PDB entry 4FNY | X-ray diffraction, 2.45 A resolution | chain A

[Chain A]
Protein: ALK tyrosine kinase receptor
From: Homo sapiens
Notes: EC 2.7.10.1; fragment: kinase domain
UniProt: Q9UM73 (ALK_HUMAN); residues 1084-1410 here = UniProt positions 1084-1410
Amino-acid sequence (327 residues; each row starts with the number of its first residue):
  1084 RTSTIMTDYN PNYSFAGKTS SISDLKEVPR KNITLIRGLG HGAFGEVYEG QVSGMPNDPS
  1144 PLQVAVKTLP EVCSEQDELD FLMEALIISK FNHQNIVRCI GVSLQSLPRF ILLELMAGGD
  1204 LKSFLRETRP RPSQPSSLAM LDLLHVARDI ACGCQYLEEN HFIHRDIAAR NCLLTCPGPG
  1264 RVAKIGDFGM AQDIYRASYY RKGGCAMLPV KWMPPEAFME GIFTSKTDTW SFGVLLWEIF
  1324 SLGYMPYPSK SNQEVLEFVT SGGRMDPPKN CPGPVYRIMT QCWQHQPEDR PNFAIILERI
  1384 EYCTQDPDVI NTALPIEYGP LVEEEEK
Unresolved in the structure: 1084-1102, 1125-1127, 1138-1143, 1216-1219, 1272-1287, 1405-1410
Construct notes: engineered mutation Ser1097 (Cys in Q9UM73), Gln1275 (Arg in Q9UM73)
Residues lining bound ligands: I3K (N-(4-chlorophenyl)-5-[(6,7-dimethoxyquinolin-4-yl)oxy]-1,3-benzoxazol-2-amine): Leu1122, Val1130, Ala1148, Lys1150, Glu1167, Ile1171, Phe1174, Ile1179, Leu1196, Glu1197, Leu1198, Met1199, Ala1200, Gly1202, Leu1240, Phe1245, His1247, Leu1256, Ile1268, Gly1269, Asp1270, Phe1271
Reported in the primary citation:
  - mutagenesis - F1174L (IC50 = 0.734 mum): decreased binding to I3K
  - mutagenesis - R1275Q (IC50 = 0.016 mum): increased binding to I3K
  - contacts within the chain: Lys1150-Glu1167 (hydrogen bond), His1247-Gly1269 (hydrogen bond)
  - conformationally variable residues (loop rearrangement): Gly1269, Phe1271
  - binding site for I3K: Lys1150, Glu1167, Phe1174, Leu1196, Met1199, Phe1245, Asp1270
  - catalytic residues: Lys1150 (citing earlier work)
  - disease-associated variants - R1275Q: increased signaling (citing earlier work)
  - post-translational modification sites: Tyr1278 (citing earlier work)

[Summary]
Ligands of chain A: compound I3K. From the paper: the catalytic residue Lys1150; F1174L reduces binding to
I3K.
Chain A is ALK tyrosine kinase receptor (Homo sapiens); the structure, Crystal structure of the R1275Q
anaplastic lymphoma kinase catalytic domain in complex with a benzoxazole inhibitor, was determined by X-ray
diffraction together with 4FNW, 4FNX and 4FNZ from the same study.
